3PB2 - chains A and B of the 4 polymer chains in the assembly; structure by X-ray diffraction, 1.90 A resolution.

== Chain A (and B) ==
Protein: Dihydrodipicolinate synthase
Organism: thermotoga maritima
Notes: EC 4.2.1.52; chain B of this document is another copy of the same molecule, construct and numbering; everything in this record applies to it too
UniProt: Q9X1K9 (DAPA_THEMA); numbering as in UniProt (aligned over 1-294)
Amino-acid sequence (300 residues; numbered -5 to 294; the number before each row is that of its first residue; numbers below 1 keep their minus sign (Gly-5 is residue -5)):
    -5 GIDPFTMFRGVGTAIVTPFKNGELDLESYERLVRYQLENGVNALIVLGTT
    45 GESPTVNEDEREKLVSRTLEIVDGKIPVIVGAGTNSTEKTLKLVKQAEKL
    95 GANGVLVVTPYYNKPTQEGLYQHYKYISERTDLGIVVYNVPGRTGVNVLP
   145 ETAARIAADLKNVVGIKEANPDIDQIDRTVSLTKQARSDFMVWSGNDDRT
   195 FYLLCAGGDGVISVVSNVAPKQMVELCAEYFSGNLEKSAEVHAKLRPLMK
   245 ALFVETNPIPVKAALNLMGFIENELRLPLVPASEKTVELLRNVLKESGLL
Sequence notes: expression tag (-5 to 0); engineered mutation Ala233 (Arg in Q9X1K9), Ala237 (Arg in Q9X1K9)
Curated features (UniProtKB/Swiss-Prot):
  - active site: Tyr132 (Proton donor/acceptor), Lys161 (Schiff-base intermediate with substrate)
  - binding site (pyruvate): Thr44, Ile206
  - site (Part of a proton relay during catalysis): Thr43, Tyr106
  - mutagenesis: Asp166 to Asp168 (Exists as a monomer in solution. Decreased activity and substrate affinity. Reduced thermal stability)

== Chain A / chain B interface ==
Contacting residue pairs (54):
  Thr43(A) - Tyr106(B)  hydrogen bond
  Pro48(A) - Asn79(B)
  Pro48(A) - Ser80(B)
  Pro48(A) - Asn107(B)
  Asn79(A) - Pro48(B)
  Asn79(A) - Pro272(B)
  Ser80(A) - Pro48(B)
  Thr81(A) - Leu271(B)  hydrogen bond (side chain-backbone)
  Thr81(A) - Pro272(B)
  Val102(A) - Tyr106(B)  hydrophobic
  Pro104(A) - Pro272(B)  hydrophobic
  Tyr105(A) - Tyr105(B)  hydrophobic
  Tyr105(A) - Tyr106(B)  hydrophobic
  Tyr106(A) - Thr43(B)  hydrogen bond
  Tyr106(A) - Val102(B)  hydrophobic
  Tyr106(A) - Tyr132(B)
  Tyr106(A) - Arg137(B)  hydrogen bond (backbone-side chain)
  Tyr106(A) - Thr138(B)
  Asn107(A) - Pro48(B)
  Asn107(A) - Arg137(B)
  Asn107(A) - Thr250(B)
  Asn107(A) - Pro272(B)
  Asn107(A) - Leu273(B)
  Lys108(A) - Arg137(B)
  Lys108(A) - Thr250(B)  hydrogen bond (backbone-side chain)
  Pro109(A) - Pro272(B)
  Thr110(A) - Glu249(B)
  Thr110(A) - Ile253(B)
  Thr110(A) - Val274(B)
  Gly113(A) - Pro272(B)
  Gln116(A) - Leu271(B)
  Tyr132(A) - Tyr106(B)
  Gly136(A) - Gly139(B)
  Arg137(A) - Tyr106(B)  hydrogen bond (side chain-backbone)
  Arg137(A) - Asn107(B)
  Arg137(A) - Lys108(B)
  Arg137(A) - Thr138(B)
  Thr138(A) - Tyr106(B)
  Thr138(A) - Arg137(B)
  Gly139(A) - Gly136(B)
  Glu249(A) - Thr110(B)
  Thr250(A) - Asn107(B)
  Thr250(A) - Lys108(B)  hydrogen bond (side chain-backbone)
  Ile253(A) - Thr110(B)
  Leu271(A) - Thr81(B)  hydrogen bond (backbone-side chain)
  Leu271(A) - Gln116(B)
  Pro272(A) - Asn79(B)
  Pro272(A) - Thr81(B)
  Pro272(A) - Pro104(B)  hydrophobic
  Pro272(A) - Asn107(B)
  Pro272(A) - Pro109(B)
  Pro272(A) - Gly113(B)
  Leu273(A) - Asn107(B)
  Val274(A) - Thr110(B)
Interface residues without a listed pair, chain A (30 interface residues in all): Thr49, His117, Val134
Interface residues without a listed pair, chain B (31 interface residues in all): Thr49, His117, Tyr120, Val134

== In short ==
Chain A and chain B form an interface of 30 and 31 residues respectively, with 8 hydrogen bonds. Among the
polar pairs are Thr43(A)-Tyr106(B), Thr81(A)-Leu271(B) and Tyr106(A)-Arg137(B).
Chain A and chain B are both Dihydrodipicolinate synthase (thermotoga maritima); the structure,
Characterisation of the first monomeric dihydrodipicolinate synthase variant reveals evolutionary insights,
was determined by X-ray diffraction together with 3PB0 from the same study.
